PDB entry 6U8Y | electron microscopy, 4.00 A resolution | chains j and n of the 26 polymer chains in the assembly

[Chain j]
Molecule: NADH dehydrogenase subunit B
From: Pyrococcus furiosus COM1
Notes: EC 1.6.99.5
UniProt: I6UZV3 (I6UZV3_9EURY); residues 1-192 here = UniProt positions 1-192
Chain sequence (192 residues; numbered 1 to 192; the number before each row is that of its first residue):
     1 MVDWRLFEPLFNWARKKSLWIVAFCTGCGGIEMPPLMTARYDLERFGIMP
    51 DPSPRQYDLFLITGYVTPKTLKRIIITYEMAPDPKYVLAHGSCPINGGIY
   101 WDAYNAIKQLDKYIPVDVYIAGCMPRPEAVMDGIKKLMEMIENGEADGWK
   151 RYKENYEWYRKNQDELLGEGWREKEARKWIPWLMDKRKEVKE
Not modelled in the structure: 1-6, 184-192
Ion coordination: 4Fe-4S cluster Fe: C93, C123
Small-molecule neighbours: 4Fe-4S cluster (SF4): C28, G64, Y65, G91, S92, C93, I99, Y100, G122, C123, M124
From the paper describing this entry:
  - mutagenesis - C25A: unchanged catalytic activity on DMTS

[Chain n]
Molecule: NADH dehydrogenase subunit I
From: Pyrococcus furiosus COM1
Notes: EC 1.6.99.5
UniProt: I6U853 (I6U853_9EURY); residues 1-208 here = UniProt positions 1-208
Chain sequence (208 residues; row label = number of the first residue in the row):
     1 MEEVTFRIAPEEKVKKKPSFLKPWFGLKYLFKKPVTIKIPYEFIEPAPRY
    51 RGFHTLDWKKCIGCNMCGQICPARAIEMTWIEGEKRPHPKIDYGRCTFCQ
   101 FCVDVCPTGALGFIETYMLTTTWREEELLLYDWVPIEPEKFKEIQEKFKD
   151 YKFPVEKIEFNKETKEVTYYLRDGTTFKFKILGYGLKPPVKPQPTTKQQE
   201 EEKKESGQ
Not modelled in the structure: 1-5, 82-86, 187-208
Ion coordination: 4Fe-4S cluster Fe site 1 near C61 (its only coordinating residue here); 4Fe-4S cluster Fe site 2: C71, C96, C102
Small-molecule neighbours:
  - 4Fe-4S cluster (SF4), molecule 1: H54, C71, P72, A75, I76, C96, T97, F98, C99, Q100, F101, C102
  - 4Fe-4S cluster (SF4), molecule 2: C61, I62, G63, C64, N65, M66, C67, M78, P89, C106, P107, T108, A110, L111

[Interface between chain j and chain n]
Pairs across the interface (62; chain j residue first):
  A39(j) with V35(n); T36(n), hydrogen bond (backbone-side chain)
  R40(j) with V35(n); T36(n), hydrogen bond (backbone-side chain); I37(n)
  Y41(j) with I37(n), hydrophobic; I39(n), hydrophobic; I44(n)
  D42(j) with T36(n), hydrogen bond; I37(n)
  R45(j) with I37(n), hydrogen bond (side chain-backbone); K38(n); I39(n); P40(n)
  F46(j) with P40(n), hydrophobic
  S92(j) with Y93(n); G94(n); C96(n)
  I95(j) with G94(n); Y131(n), hydrophobic
  N96(j) with G94(n); R95(n), hydrogen bond (backbone-side chain)
  G97(j) with G94(n); R95(n)
  G98(j) with R95(n)
  I99(j) with A73(n), hydrophobic; T97(n)
  W101(j) with A73(n), hydrogen bond (side chain-backbone); R74(n); R95(n)
  V116(j) with W123(n)
  D117(j) with T122(n); W123(n), hydrogen bond (backbone-backbone)
  V118(j) with T121(n)
  Y119(j) with T120(n); T121(n), hydrogen bond (backbone-backbone); T122(n); L128(n), hydrophobic
  I120(j) with L119(n); Y131(n)
  A121(j) with L119(n), hydrogen bond (backbone-backbone); Y131(n)
  G122(j) with F98(n)
  C123(j) with T97(n), hydrogen bond; F98(n)
  R126(j) with I44(n); Y50(n); Y117(n)
  E128(j) with I39(n); I44(n); Y117(n); M118(n)
  M131(j) with I39(n), hydrophobic
  D132(j) with M118(n); T120(n); K152(n), salt bridge
  G133(j) with T120(n)
  K136(j) with T120(n), hydrogen bond; K152(n)
  M140(j) with W123(n)
  A146(j) with W123(n)
  R151(j) with W123(n)
Interface residues without a listed pair, chain j (33 interface residues in all): A129, E145, D147
Interface residues without a listed pair, chain n (27 interface residues in all): D92

[Overview]
33 residues of chain j face 27 of chain n across their interface, with 11 hydrogen bonds and 1 salt bridge.
Among the polar pairs are D132(j)-K152(n), A39(j)-T36(n) and R40(j)-T36(n). Ligands of chain j: 4Fe-4S
cluster. Ligands of chain n: 4Fe-4S cluster. The paper reports that C25A of chain j leaves catalytic activity
on DMTS unchanged.
Here chain j is NADH dehydrogenase subunit B and chain n is NADH dehydrogenase subunit I, both from Pyrococcus
furiosus COM1. Entry 6U8Y (Structure of the membrane-bound sulfane sulfur reductase (MBS), an archaeal
respiratory membrane complex) was determined by electron microscopy.
